PDB entry 4HJ0 | X-ray diffraction, 3.00 A resolution | chains P and Q of the 3 polymer chains in the assembly

== Chain P ==
Protein: Gipg013 Fab, Antagonizing antibody to the GIP Receptor, Heavy chain
Source organism: Homo sapiens
Notes: antibody fragment or engineered binder
Sequence (227 residues; each row starts with the number of its first residue):
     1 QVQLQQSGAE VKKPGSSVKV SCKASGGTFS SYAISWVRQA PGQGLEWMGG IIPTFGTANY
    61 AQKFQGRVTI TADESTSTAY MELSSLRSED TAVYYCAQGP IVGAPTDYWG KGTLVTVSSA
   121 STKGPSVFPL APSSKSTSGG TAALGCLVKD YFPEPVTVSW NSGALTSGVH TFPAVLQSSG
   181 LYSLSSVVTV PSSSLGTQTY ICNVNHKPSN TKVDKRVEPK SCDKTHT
Disordered / not traced: 1-2, 134-139, 194-196, 218-227
Cystine bridges: Cys22-Cys96, Cys146-Cys202

== Chain Q ==
Protein: Gipg013 Fab, Antagonizing antibody to the GIP Receptor, Light chain
Source organism: Homo sapiens
Notes: antibody fragment or engineered binder
Sequence (215 residues; each row starts with the number of its first residue):
     1 SYVLTQPPSA SGTPGQRVAI SCSGSNSNIG SNTVHWYQQL PGAAPKLLIY SNNQRPSGVP
    61 DRFSGSNSGT SASLAISRLQ SEDEADYYCA AWDDSLNGVV FGGGTKVTVL QPKAAPSVTL
   121 FPPSSEELQA NKATLVCLIS DFYPGAVTVA WKADSSPVKA GVETTTPSKQ SNNKYAASSY
   181 LSLTPEQWKS HRSYSCQVTH EGSTVEKTVA PTECS
Disordered / not traced: 202-204, 214-215
Cystine bridges: Cys22-Cys89, Cys137-Cys196

== Interface between chain P and chain Q ==
Contacting residue pairs (61):
  Val37(P) - Phe101(Q)  hydrophobic
  Gln39(P) - Gln39(Q)  hydrogen bond
  Gln39(P) - Tyr88(Q)  hydrogen bond
  Gln43(P) - Tyr88(Q)  hydrogen bond (backbone-side chain)
  Gly44(P) - Tyr2(Q)
  Gly44(P) - Tyr88(Q)
  Leu45(P) - Tyr2(Q)  hydrogen bond (backbone-side chain)
  Leu45(P) - Pro45(Q)  hydrophobic
  Leu45(P) - Tyr88(Q)  hydrophobic
  Leu45(P) - Phe101(Q)  hydrophobic
  Trp47(P) - Gly98(Q)
  Trp47(P) - Val99(Q)  hydrophobic
  Tyr60(P) - Asn97(Q)
  Ala61(P) - Asn97(Q)
  Gln62(P) - Asn97(Q)
  Lys63(P) - Ser1(Q)
  Tyr95(P) - Gln39(Q)  hydrogen bond
  Tyr95(P) - Ala44(Q)  hydrophobic
  Tyr95(P) - Pro45(Q)
  Gly103(P) - Trp92(Q)
  Pro105(P) - His35(Q)
  Pro105(P) - Tyr37(Q)
  Pro105(P) - Tyr50(Q)  hydrophobic
  Thr106(P) - Tyr37(Q)  hydrogen bond (backbone-side chain)
  Thr106(P) - Leu47(Q)
  Asp107(P) - Leu47(Q)
  Trp109(P) - Tyr37(Q)  hydrophobic
  Trp109(P) - Pro45(Q)
  Gly110(P) - Ala44(Q)
  Phe128(P) - Ser124(Q)
  Phe128(P) - Glu127(Q)
  Pro129(P) - Ser124(Q)
  Pro129(P) - Glu126(Q)
  Leu130(P) - Phe121(Q)  hydrophobic
  Leu130(P) - Val136(Q)  hydrophobic
  Ala131(P) - Phe121(Q)
  Pro132(P) - Pro122(Q)  hydrophobic
  Ala143(P) - Phe121(Q)
  Leu147(P) - Tyr180(Q)  hydrophobic
  Lys149(P) - Thr134(Q)  hydrogen bond
  Lys149(P) - Ser182(Q)  hydrogen bond
  His170(P) - Ser140(Q)
  His170(P) - Ala176(Q)
  Thr171(P) - Gln170(Q)
  Phe172(P) - Leu138(Q)  hydrophobic
  Phe172(P) - Ile139(Q)
  Phe172(P) - Ser140(Q)
  Phe172(P) - Ser178(Q)
  Pro173(P) - Ser168(Q)
  Pro173(P) - Gln170(Q)
  Pro173(P) - Ser178(Q)
  Val175(P) - Thr165(Q)
  Val175(P) - Tyr180(Q)  hydrophobic
  Gln177(P) - Glu163(Q)
  Ser178(P) - Glu163(Q)  hydrogen bond (backbone-side chain)
  Ser183(P) - Tyr180(Q)
  Leu184(P) - Tyr180(Q)  hydrogen bond (backbone-side chain)
  Ser185(P) - Leu138(Q)
  Ser185(P) - Tyr180(Q)  hydrogen bond
  Val187(P) - Leu138(Q)  hydrophobic
  Lys215(P) - Glu126(Q)  salt bridge
Interface residues without a listed pair, chain P (41 interface residues in all): Glu46, Val102, Ala174, Leu176
Interface residues without a listed pair, chain Q (37 interface residues in all): Ala43, Gly103, Thr164, Ala177

== Overview ==
41 residues of chain P and 37 residues of chain Q are in contact, with 11 hydrogen bonds and 1 salt bridge.
Polar contacts include Lys215(P)-Glu126(Q), Gln39(P)-Gln39(Q) and Gln39(P)-Tyr88(Q).
Chain P is Gipg013 Fab, Antagonizing antibody to the GIP Receptor, Heavy chain and chain Q is Gipg013 Fab,
Antagonizing antibody to the GIP Receptor, Light chain, both from Homo sapiens; the structure, Crystal
structure of the human GIPr ECD in complex with Gipg013 Fab at 3-A resolution, was determined by X-ray
diffraction.
